Entry 5JTM (solution NMR); this record covers chains A and D of the 8 polymer chains in the assembly.

[Chain A (and D)]
Name: Protein-export protein SecB
Source organism: Escherichia coli (strain 55989 / EAEC)
Notes: chain D of this document is another copy of the same molecule, construct and numbering; everything in this record applies to it too
UniProtKB: B7L735 (SECB_ECO55); numbering as in UniProt (aligned over 1-155)
Sequence (155 residues; each row starts with the number of its first residue):
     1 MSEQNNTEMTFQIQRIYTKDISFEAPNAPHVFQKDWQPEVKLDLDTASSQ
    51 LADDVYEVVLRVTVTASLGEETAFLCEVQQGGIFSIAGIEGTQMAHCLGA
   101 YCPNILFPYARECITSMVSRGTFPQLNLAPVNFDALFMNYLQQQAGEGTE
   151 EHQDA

[Interface between chain A and chain D]
Residue-residue contacts - 4 pairs, chain A then chain D:
  S119(A) - S119(D)
  R120(A) - R120(D)
  T122(A) - Q125(D)
  Q125(A) - T122(D)

[In short]
Chain A and chain D each contribute 4 residues to their interface.
Chain A and chain D are both Protein-export protein SecB (Escherichia coli (strain 55989 / EAEC)); the
structure, The structure of chaperone SecB in complex with unstructured PhoA binding site a, was determined by
solution NMR (same publication as 5JTL, 5JTN, 5JTO, 5JTP, 5JTQ and 5JTR).
